PDB entry 6EU0 | electron microscopy, 4.00 A resolution | chains A and R of the 22 polymer chains in the assembly

== Chain A ==
Protein: DNA-directed RNA polymerase III subunit RPC1
From: Saccharomyces cerevisiae (strain ATCC 204508 / S288c)
Notes: EC 2.7.7.6
Reference sequence: P04051 (RPC1_YEAST); numbering as in UniProt (aligned over 1-1460)
Amino-acid sequence (1460 residues; numbered 1 to 1460; the number before each row is that of its first residue):
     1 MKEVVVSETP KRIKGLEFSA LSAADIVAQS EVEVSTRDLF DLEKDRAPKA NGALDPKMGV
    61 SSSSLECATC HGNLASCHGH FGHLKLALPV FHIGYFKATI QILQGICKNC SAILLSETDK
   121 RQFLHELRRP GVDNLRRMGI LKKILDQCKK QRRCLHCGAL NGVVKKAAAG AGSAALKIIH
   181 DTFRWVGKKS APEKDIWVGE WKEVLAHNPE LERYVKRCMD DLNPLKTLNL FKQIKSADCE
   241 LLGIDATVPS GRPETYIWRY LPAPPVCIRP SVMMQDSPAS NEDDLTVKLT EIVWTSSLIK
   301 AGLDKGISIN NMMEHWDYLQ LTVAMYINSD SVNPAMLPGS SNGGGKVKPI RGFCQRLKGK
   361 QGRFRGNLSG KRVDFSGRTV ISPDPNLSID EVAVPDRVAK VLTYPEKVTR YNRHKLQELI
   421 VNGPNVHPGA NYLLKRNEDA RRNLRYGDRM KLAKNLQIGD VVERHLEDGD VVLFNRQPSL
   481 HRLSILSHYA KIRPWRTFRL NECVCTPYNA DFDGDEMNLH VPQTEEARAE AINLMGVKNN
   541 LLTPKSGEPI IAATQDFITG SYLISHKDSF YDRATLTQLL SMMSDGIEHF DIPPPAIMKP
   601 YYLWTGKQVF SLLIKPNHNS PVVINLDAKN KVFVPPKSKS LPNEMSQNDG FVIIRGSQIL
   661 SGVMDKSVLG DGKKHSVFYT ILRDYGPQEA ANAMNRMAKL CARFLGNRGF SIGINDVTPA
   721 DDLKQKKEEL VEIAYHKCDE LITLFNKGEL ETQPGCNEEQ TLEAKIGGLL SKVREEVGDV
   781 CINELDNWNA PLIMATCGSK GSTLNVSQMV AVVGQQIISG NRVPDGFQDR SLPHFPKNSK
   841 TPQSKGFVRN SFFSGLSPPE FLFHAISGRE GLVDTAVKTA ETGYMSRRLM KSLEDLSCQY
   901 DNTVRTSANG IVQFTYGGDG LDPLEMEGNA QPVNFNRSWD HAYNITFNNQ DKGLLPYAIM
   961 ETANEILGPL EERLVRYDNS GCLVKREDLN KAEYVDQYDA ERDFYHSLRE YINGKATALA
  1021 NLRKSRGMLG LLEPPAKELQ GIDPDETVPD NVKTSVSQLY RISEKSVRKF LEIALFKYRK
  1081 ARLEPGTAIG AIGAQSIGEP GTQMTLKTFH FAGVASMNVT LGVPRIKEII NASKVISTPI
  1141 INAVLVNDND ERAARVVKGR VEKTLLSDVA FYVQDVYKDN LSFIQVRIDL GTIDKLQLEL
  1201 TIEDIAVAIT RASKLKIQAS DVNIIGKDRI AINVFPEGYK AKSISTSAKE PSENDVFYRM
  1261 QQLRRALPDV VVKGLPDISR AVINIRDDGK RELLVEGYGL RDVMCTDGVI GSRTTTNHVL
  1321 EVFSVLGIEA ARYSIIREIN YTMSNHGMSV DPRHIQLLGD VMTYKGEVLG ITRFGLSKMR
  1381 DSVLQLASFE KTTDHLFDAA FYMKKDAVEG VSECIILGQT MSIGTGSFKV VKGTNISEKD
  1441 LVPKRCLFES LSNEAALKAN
Unresolved in the structure: 335-346, 1110-1115, 1234-1254
Bound ions: Zn2+ site 1: Cys-77, His-80; Zn2+ site 2: Cys-107, Cys-110, Cys-154, Cys-157; Mg2+ near Asp-511 (its only coordinating residue here)
What the authors report for this chain:
  - binding site for Template: Trp-294, Tyr-318, Tyr-884

== Chain R ==
Molecule: Non-Template
Sequence (70 nucleotides; numbered 1 to 70; the number before each row is that of its first residue):
     1 CGTCCACTAT TTTCGGCTAC TATAAAAAAA TGTTTTTTTC GCAACTATGT GTTCGCGAAG
    61 TAACCCTTCG
Unresolved in the structure: 1-9, 42-51

== How chain A and chain R interact ==
Residue-residue contacts (9):
  Lys-97(A) with DA59(R), salt bridge to the phosphate
  Lys-165(A) with DG60(R), phosphate contact
  Asn-310(A) with DC40(R), hydrogen bond to the phosphate
  Ser-1133(A) with DC56(R), phosphate contact
  Lys-1134(A) with DG57(R), salt bridge to the phosphate
  Val-1135(A) with DC56(R), phosphate contact
  Lys-1216(A) with DA63(R), sugar contact
  Phe-1374(A) with DG57(R), sugar contact; DA58(R), phosphate contact
Other interface residues (no listed pair), chain A (11 interface residues in all): Arg-184, Ile-307, Glu-314
Other interface residues (no listed pair), chain R (9 interface residues in all): DT38, DT61

== Summary ==
Chain A and chain R form an interface of 11 and 9 residues respectively; the contacts include 1 hydrogen bond
and 2 salt bridges. Polar pairs include Asn-310(A)/DC40(R), Lys-97(A)/DA59(R) and Lys-1134(A)/DG57(R).
Cys-77(A) and His-80(A) form the Zn2+ site 1. From the paper: a binding site for Template at Trp-294(A),
Tyr-318(A) and Tyr-884(A).
Chain A is DNA-directed RNA polymerase III subunit RPC1 (Saccharomyces cerevisiae (strain ATCC 204508 /
S288c)) and chain R is Non-Template; the structure, RNA Polymerase III open pre-initiation complex (OC-PIC),
was determined by electron microscopy, deposited together with 6EU1, 6EU2 and 6EU3.
